Entry 8EFT (electron microscopy, 9.68 A resolution (very low resolution: no residue pairs are listed; an interface is given only as per-side residue counts)); this record covers chains H and P of the 18 polymer chains in the assembly.

# Chain H (and P)
Protein: Dynamin-like 120 kDa protein, form S1
From: Homo sapiens
Notes: chain P of this document is another copy of the same molecule, construct and numbering; everything in this record applies to it too
UniProtKB: O60313 (OPA1_HUMAN); residue numbers follow UniProt; this construct covers 195-960
Sequence (766 residues; row label = number of the first residue in the row):
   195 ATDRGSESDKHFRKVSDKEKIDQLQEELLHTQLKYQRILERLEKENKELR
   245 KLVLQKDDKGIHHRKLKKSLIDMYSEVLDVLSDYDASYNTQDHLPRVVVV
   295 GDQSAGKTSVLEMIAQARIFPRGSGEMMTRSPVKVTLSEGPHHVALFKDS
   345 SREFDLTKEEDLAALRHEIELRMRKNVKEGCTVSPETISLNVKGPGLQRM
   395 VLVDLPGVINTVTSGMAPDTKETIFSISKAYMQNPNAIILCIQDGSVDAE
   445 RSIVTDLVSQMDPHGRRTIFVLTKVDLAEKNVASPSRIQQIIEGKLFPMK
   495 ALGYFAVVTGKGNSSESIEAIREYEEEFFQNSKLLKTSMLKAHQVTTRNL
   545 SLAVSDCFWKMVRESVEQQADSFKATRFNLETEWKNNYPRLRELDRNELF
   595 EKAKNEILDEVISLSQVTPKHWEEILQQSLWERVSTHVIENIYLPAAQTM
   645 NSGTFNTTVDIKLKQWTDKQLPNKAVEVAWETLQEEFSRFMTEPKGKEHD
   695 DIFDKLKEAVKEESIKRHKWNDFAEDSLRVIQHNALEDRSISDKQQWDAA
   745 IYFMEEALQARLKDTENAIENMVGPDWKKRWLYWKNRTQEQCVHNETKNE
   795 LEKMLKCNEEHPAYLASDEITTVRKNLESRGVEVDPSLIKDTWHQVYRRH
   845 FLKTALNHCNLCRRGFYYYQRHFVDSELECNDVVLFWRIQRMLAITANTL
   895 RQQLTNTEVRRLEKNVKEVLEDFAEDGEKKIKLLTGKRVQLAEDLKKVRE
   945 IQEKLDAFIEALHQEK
Disulfides: Cys856-Cys874
UniProt features mapped onto this chain:
  - region: Gly295 to Thr302 (G1 motif), Met321 to Arg324 (G2 motif), Asp398 to Gly401 (G3 motif), Thr467 to Asp470 (G4 motif), Val501 to Gly504 (G5 motif)
  - binding site (GTP): Ser298, Gly300, Lys301, Thr302, Ser303, Gly317, Lys468, Asp470, Thr503, Gly506, Asn507
  - binding site (Mg(2+)): Thr302, Thr323, Asp398
  - modified residue: Lys228 (N6-acetyllysine)
  - natural variant: Glu270 (E270K: In OPA1), Leu272 (L272P: In OPA1), Asp273 (D273A: In OPA1), Arg290 (R290Q: In OPA1; R290W: In OPA1), Val293 to Val294 (deletion: In OPA1), Gly300 (G300E: In OPA1), Gln310 (Q310R: In OPA1), Arg324 to Pro326 (deletion: In OPA1), Thr330 (T330S: In OPA1), Ala357 (A357T: In DOA+ and OPA1), Val377 (V377I: In OPA1), Ile382 (I382M: In OPA1 and BEHRS), 41 further natural variant entries in UniProt
  - mutagenesis: Glu213 (E213A: In interface mutant 9; strongly decreased ability to mediate mitochondrial fusion; when associated with A-217, A-557 and A-565), Gln217 (Q217A: In interface mutant 9; strongly decreased ability to mediate mitochondrial fusion; when associated with A-213, A-557 and A-565), Arg235 (R235A: In interface mutant 8; strongly decreased ability to mediate mitochondrial fusion), Leu243 (L243A: In mutant control 1; does not affect ability to mediate mitochondrial fusion), Leu248 (L248A: In mutant control 2; does not affect ability to mediate mitochondrial fusion), Gln297 (Q297E: Abolished GTPase activity without affecting the ability to bind membranes), Ser298 (S298A: Abolished GTPase activity without affecting the ability to bind membranes), Lys301 (K301A: Abolished GTPase activity), Thr302 (T302A: Abolished GTPase activity; T302N: Abolished GTPase activity without affecting the ability to bind membranes), Arg316 (R316A: Strongly decreased GTPase activity), Glu320 (E320A: Decreased GTPase activity), Met321 (M321A: Strongly decreased GTPase activity), 39 further mutagenesis entries in UniProt

# Chain H / chain P interface
At this resolution (10 A) residue pairs are not listed: 22 residues of chain H and 24 of chain P lie at the interface.

# In short
22 residues of chain H and 24 residues of chain P are in contact. From UniProt: 11 GTP-binding residues, 3
Mg2+-binding residues and 67 mutagenesis sites on chain H.
Chain H and chain P are both Dynamin-like 120 kDa protein, form S1 (Homo sapiens); the structure, CryoEM of
the soluble OPA1 interfaces from the apo helical assembly on a lipid membrane, was determined by electron
microscopy (same publication as 8EEW, 8EF7, 8EFF, 8EFR and 8EFS).
